Entry 8VML (electron microscopy, 3.50 A resolution); this record covers chains A and B of the 7 polymer chains in the assembly.

== Chain A ==
Name: SUZ12
Organism: Homo sapiens
UniProt: Q15022 (SUZ12_HUMAN); numbering as in UniProt (aligned over 1-739)
Chain sequence (739 residues; row label = number of the first residue in the row):
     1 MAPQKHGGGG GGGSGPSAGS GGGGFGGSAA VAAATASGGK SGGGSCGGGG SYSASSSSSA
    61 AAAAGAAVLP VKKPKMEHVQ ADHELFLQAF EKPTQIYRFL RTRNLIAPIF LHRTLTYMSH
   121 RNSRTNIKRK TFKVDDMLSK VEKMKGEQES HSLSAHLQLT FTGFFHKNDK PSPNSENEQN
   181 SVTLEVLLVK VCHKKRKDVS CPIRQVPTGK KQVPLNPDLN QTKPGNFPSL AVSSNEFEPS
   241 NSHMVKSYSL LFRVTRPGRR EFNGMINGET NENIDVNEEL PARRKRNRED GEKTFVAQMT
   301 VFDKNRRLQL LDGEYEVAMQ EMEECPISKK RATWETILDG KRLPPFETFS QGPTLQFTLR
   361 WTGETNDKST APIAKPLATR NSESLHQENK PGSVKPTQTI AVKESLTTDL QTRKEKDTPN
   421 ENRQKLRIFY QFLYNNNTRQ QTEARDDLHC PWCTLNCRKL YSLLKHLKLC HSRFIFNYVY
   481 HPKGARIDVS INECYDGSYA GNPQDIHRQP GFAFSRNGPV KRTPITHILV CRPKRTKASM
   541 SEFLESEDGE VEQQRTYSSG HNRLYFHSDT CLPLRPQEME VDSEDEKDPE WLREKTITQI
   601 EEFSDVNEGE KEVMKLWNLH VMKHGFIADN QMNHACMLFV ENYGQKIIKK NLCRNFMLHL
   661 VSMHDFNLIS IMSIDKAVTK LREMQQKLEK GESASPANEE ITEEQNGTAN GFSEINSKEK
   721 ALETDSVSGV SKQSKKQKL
Disordered / not traced: 1-80, 153-155, 168-181, 224-227, 255-294, 323-350, 363-425, 545-555, 683-739

== Chain B ==
Name: JARID2
Organism: Homo sapiens
UniProt: Q92833 (JARD2_HUMAN); residue numbers follow UniProt; this construct covers 1-1246
Chain sequence (1246 residues; each row starts with the number of its first residue):
     1 MSKERPKRNI IQKKYDDSDG IPWSEERVVR KVLYLSLKEF KNSQKRQHAE GIAGSLKTVN
    61 GLLGNDQSKG LGPASEQSEN EKDDASQVSS TSNDVSSSDF EEGPSRKRPR LQAQRKFAQS
   121 QPNSPSTTPV KIVEPLLPPP ATQISDLSKR KPKTEDFLTF LCLRGSPALP NSMVYFGSSQ
   181 DEEEVEEEDD ETEDVKTATN NASSSCQSTP RKGKTHKHVH NGHVFNGSSR STREKEPVQK
   241 HKSKEATPAK EKHSDHRADS RREQASANHP AAAPSTGSSA KGLAATHHHP PLHRSAQDLR
   301 KQVSKVNGVT RMSSLGAGVT SAKKMREVRP SPSKTVKYTA TVTKGAVTYT KAKRELVKDT
   361 KPNHHKPSSA VNHTISGKTE SSNAKTRKQV LSLGGASKST GPAVNGLKVS GRLNPKSCTK
   421 EVGGRQLREG LQLREGLRNS KRRLEEAHQA EKPQSPPKKM KGAAGPAEGP GKKAPAERGL
   481 LNGHVKKEVP ERSLERNRPK RATAGKSTPG RQAHGKADSA SCENRSTSQP ESVHKPQDSG
   541 KAEKGGGKAG WAAMDEIPVL RPSAKEFHDP LIYIESVRAQ VEKFGMCRVI PPPDWRPECK
   601 LNDEMRFVTQ IQHIHKLGRR WGPNVQRLAC IKKHLKSQGI TMDELPLIGG CELDLACFFR
   661 LINEMGGMQQ VTDLKKWNKL ADMLRIPRTA QDRLAKLQEA YCQYLLSYDS LSPEEHRRLE
   721 KEVLMEKEIL EKRKGPLEGH TENDHHKFHP LPRFEPKNGL IHGVAPRNGF RSKLKEVGQA
   781 QLKTGRRRLF AQEKEVVKEE EEDKGVLNDF HKCIYKGRSV SLTTFYRTAR NIMSMCFSKE
   841 PAPAEIEQEY WRLVEEKDCH VAVHCGKVDT NTHGSGFPVG KSEPFSRHGW NLTVLPNNTG
   901 SILRHLGAVP GVTIPWLNIG MVFSTSCWSR DQNHLPYIDY LHTGADCIWY CIPAEEENKL
   961 EDVVHTLLQA NGTPGLQMLE SNVMISPEVL CKEGIKVHRT VQQSGQFVVC FPGSFVSKVC
  1021 CGYSVSETVH FATTQWTSMG FETAKEMKRR HIAKPFSMEK LLYQIAQAEA KKENGPTLST
  1081 ISALLDELRD TELRQRRQLF EAGLHSSARY GSHDGSSTVA DGKKKPRKWL QLETSERRCQ
  1141 ICQHLCYLSM VVQENENVVF CLECALRHVE KQKSCRGLKL MYRYDEEQII SLVNQICGKV
  1201 SGKNGSIENC LSKPTPKRGP RKRATVDVPP SRLSASSSSK SASSSS
Disordered / not traced: 1-107, 121-137, 167-1246
Modified / non-standard residues: Lys116 (N-trimethyllysine; M3L)
Reported in the primary citation:
  - post-translational modification sites: Lys116
  - mutagenesis - R115A: decreased catalytic activity

== Chain A / chain B interface ==
Pairs across the interface (14; chain A residue first):
  Phe90(A) with Arg150(B)
  Glu91(A) with Arg150(B)
  Thr94(A) with Arg150(B); Lys151(B)
  Arg98(A) with Lys151(B)
  Gln440(A) with Pro138(B)
  Gln441(A) with Ala141(B)
  Thr442(A) with Gln143(B)
  Glu443(A) with Gln143(B); Ile144(B), hydrogen bond (backbone-backbone)
  Ala444(A) with Ile144(B), hydrophobic
  Arg445(A) with Ile144(B); Ser145(B)
  Trp452(A) with Leu147(B), hydrophobic
Also at the interface, not in a pair above, chain A (13 interface residues in all): Gln95, Pro451
Also at the interface, not in a pair above, chain B (10 interface residues in all): Thr142, Asp146

== Overview ==
Chain A and chain B form an interface of 13 and 10 residues respectively, with 1 hydrogen bond. Its one
hydrogen bond, Glu443(A)-Ile144(B), is backbone to backbone. The paper reports that R115A of chain B reduces
catalytic activity; a modification site at Lys116(B).
Here chain A is SUZ12 and chain B is JARID2, both from Homo sapiens. Entry 8VML (PRC2_AJ1-450 bound to
H3K4me3) was determined by electron microscopy together with 8VMI, 8VMJ, 8VMN, 8VNV, 8VNZ, 8VO0 and 8VOB from
the same study.
